Entry 8IEB (electron microscopy, 3.03 A resolution); this record covers chains A and B.

# Chain A (and B)
Molecule: Probable G-protein coupled receptor 156
From: Homo sapiens
Notes: chain B of this document is another copy of the same molecule, construct and numbering; everything in this record applies to it too
UniProt: Q8NFN8 (GP156_HUMAN); residue numbers follow UniProt; this construct covers 1-557
Chain sequence (598 residues; each row starts with the number of its first residue):
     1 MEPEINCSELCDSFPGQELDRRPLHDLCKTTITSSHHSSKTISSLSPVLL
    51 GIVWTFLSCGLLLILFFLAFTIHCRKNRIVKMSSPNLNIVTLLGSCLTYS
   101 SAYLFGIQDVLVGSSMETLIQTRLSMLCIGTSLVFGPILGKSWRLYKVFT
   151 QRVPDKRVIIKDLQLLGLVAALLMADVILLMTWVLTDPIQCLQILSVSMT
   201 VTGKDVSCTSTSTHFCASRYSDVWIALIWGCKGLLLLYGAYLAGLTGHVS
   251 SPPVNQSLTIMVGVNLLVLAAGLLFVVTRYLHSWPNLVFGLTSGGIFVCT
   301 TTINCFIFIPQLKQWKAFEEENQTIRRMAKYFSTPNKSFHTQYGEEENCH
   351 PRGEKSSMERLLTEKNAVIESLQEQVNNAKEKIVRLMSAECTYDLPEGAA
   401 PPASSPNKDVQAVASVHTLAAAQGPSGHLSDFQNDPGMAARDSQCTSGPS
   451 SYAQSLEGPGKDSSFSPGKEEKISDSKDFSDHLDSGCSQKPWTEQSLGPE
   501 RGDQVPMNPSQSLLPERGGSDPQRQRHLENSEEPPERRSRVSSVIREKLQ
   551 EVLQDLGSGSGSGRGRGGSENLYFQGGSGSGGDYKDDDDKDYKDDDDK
Unresolved in the structure: 1-43, 111-113, 156-158, 319-598 (chain B: 1-43, 112-114, 336-598)
Sequence notes: expression tag (558-598)
Disulfide bonds: Cys191-Cys216
Ligand contacts: A1LYA ([(2R)-3-[(E)-hexadec-9-enoyl]oxy-2-octadecanoyloxy-propyl] 2-(trimethylazaniumyl)ethyl phosphate): Ile120, Leu124, Leu127, Cys128, Thr131, Val134, Phe135, Trp183, Ile189, Phe215, Cys216, Ala217, Ser218, Ser221, Trp224, Ile225, Ile228, Trp229, Lys232, Gly233, Leu236, Leu267, Val268, Ala271, Leu274, Phe275, Thr278, Arg279, Ile296, Cys299, Thr300

# Interface between chain A and chain B
Residue-residue contacts (57):
  Tyr146(A) with His248(B), hydrogen bond
  Leu192(A) with Thr200(B); Val201(B)
  Gln193(A) with Thr200(B); Val201(B), hydrogen bond (backbone-backbone)
  Ile194(A) with Ser198(B); Thr200(B)
  Leu195(A) with Ser198(B); Met199(B), hydrogen bond (backbone-backbone)
  Ser196(A) with Val197(B); Ser198(B)
  Val197(A) with Ser196(B); Val197(B), hydrogen bond (backbone-backbone)
  Ser198(A) with Ser196(B)
  Met199(A) with Ile194(B); Leu195(B), hydrogen bond (backbone-backbone)
  Thr200(A) with Ile194(B)
  Val201(A) with Gln193(B)
  Thr202(A) with Cys191(B)
  Tyr220(A) with Tyr280(B)
  Ser221(A) with Tyr280(B), hydrogen bond (backbone-side chain)
  Asp222(A) with Arg279(B), salt bridge; Tyr280(B), hydrogen bond (backbone-side chain)
  Val223(A) with Val276(B), hydrophobic; Tyr280(B), hydrophobic
  Ala226(A) with Val276(B), hydrophobic
  Leu234(A) with Asn265(B); Val268(B), hydrophobic
  Leu236(A) with Leu237(B)
  Leu237(A) with Leu236(B), hydrophobic; Leu237(B), hydrophobic; Ala240(B); Val264(B), hydrophobic; Val268(B), hydrophobic
  Ala240(A) with Leu237(B); Ala240(B), hydrophobic; Tyr241(B)
  Tyr241(A) with Ala240(B); Ala243(B); Gly244(B); Met261(B), hydrophobic
  Ala243(A) with Tyr241(B)
  Gly244(A) with Tyr241(B); Gly244(B); Leu245(B), hydrogen bond (backbone-backbone)
  Leu245(A) with Gly244(B), hydrogen bond (backbone-backbone)
  Val264(A) with Leu237(B), hydrophobic
  Asn265(A) with Leu234(B)
  Val268(A) with Leu237(B), hydrophobic
  Val276(A) with Ala226(B), hydrophobic
  Arg279(A) with Asp222(B), salt bridge; Arg279(B)
  Tyr280(A) with Arg219(B); Tyr220(B); Ser221(B), hydrogen bond (side chain-backbone); Asp222(B), hydrogen bond (side chain-backbone); Val223(B), hydrophobic
Also at the interface, not in a pair above, chain A (37 interface residues in all): Phe149, Arg219, Gly247, His248, Ser257, Met261
Also at the interface, not in a pair above, chain B (40 interface residues in all): Tyr146, Thr150, Gln190, Leu192, Thr202, Leu269, Phe275, Pro335

# In short
37 residues of chain A and 40 residues of chain B are in contact; the contacts include 11 hydrogen bonds and 2
salt bridges. Polar pairs include Asp222(A)-Arg279(B), Tyr146(A)-His248(B) and Ser221(A)-Tyr280(B). Bound to
chain A: compound A1LYA.
Chain A and chain B are both Probable G-protein coupled receptor 156 (Homo sapiens); the structure, Cryo-EM
structure of GPR156 of GPR156-miniGo-scFv16 complex (local refine), was determined by electron microscopy
together with 8IEC, 8IED, 8IEI, 8IEP and 8IEQ from the same study.
